Entry 5MW0 (X-ray diffraction, 2.00 A resolution); this record covers chains A and B of the 4 polymer chains in the assembly.

== Chain A (and B) ==
Molecule: Centrosomin
From: Drosophila melanogaster
Notes: fragment: CM2 domain; chain B of this document is another copy of the same molecule, construct and numbering; everything in this record applies to it too
Reference sequence: P54623 (CNN_DROME), isoform P54623-2; numbering as in UniProt (aligned over 1082-1148)
Chain sequence (70 residues; row label = number of the first residue in the row):
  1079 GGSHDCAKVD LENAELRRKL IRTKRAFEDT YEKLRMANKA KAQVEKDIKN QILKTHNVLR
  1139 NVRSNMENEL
Not modelled in the structure: 1141-1148 (chain B: 1079-1080, 1141-1148)
Differences from the reference sequence: expression tag (1079-1081)
Metal / ion sites: Zn2+: H1082, C1084 (shared with H1082(B), C1084(B) of chain B)
What the authors report for this chain:
  - mutagenesis - R1141H: decreased localization

== Chain A / chain B interface ==
Residue-residue contacts - 39 pairs, chain A then chain B:
  H1082(A) - H1082(B)  hydrogen bond
  H1082(A) - C1084(B)  hydrogen bond
  H1082(A) - V1087(B)
  H1082(A) - D1088(B)  salt bridge
  C1084(A) - H1082(B)  hydrogen bond
  C1084(A) - C1084(B)  hydrophobic
  V1087(A) - H1082(B)
  V1087(A) - V1087(B)  hydrophobic
  D1088(A) - H1082(B)  salt bridge
  E1090(A) - N1091(B)
  N1091(A) - V1087(B)  hydrogen bond (side chain-backbone)
  N1091(A) - E1090(B)
  N1091(A) - N1091(B)  hydrogen bond
  N1091(A) - L1094(B)
  L1094(A) - N1091(B)
  L1094(A) - L1094(B)  hydrophobic
  L1094(A) - R1095(B)
  L1094(A) - L1098(B)  hydrophobic
  R1095(A) - E1090(B)  salt bridge
  R1095(A) - L1094(B)
  K1097(A) - L1098(B)
  L1098(A) - K1097(B)
  L1098(A) - L1098(B)  hydrophobic
  L1098(A) - T1101(B)
  T1101(A) - L1098(B)
  T1101(A) - T1101(B)
  T1101(A) - K1102(B)
  K1102(A) - T1101(B)
  A1104(A) - F1105(B)
  F1105(A) - A1104(B)
  F1105(A) - F1105(B)
  F1105(A) - T1108(B)
  T1108(A) - F1105(B)
  T1108(A) - T1108(B)
  T1108(A) - Y1109(B)
  Y1109(A) - T1108(B)
  K1111(A) - L1112(B)
  L1112(A) - T1108(B)
  L1112(A) - L1112(B)  hydrophobic
Also at the interface, not in a pair above, chain A (20 interface residues in all): S1081, A1115
Also at the interface, not in a pair above, chain B (18 interface residues in all): K1111

== In short ==
20 residues of chain A and 18 residues of chain B are in contact; the contacts include 5 hydrogen bonds and 3
salt bridges. Polar contacts include H1082(A)-D1088(B), R1095(A)-E1090(B) and H1082(A)-H1082(B). H1082(A) and
C1084(A) coordinate Zn2+. From the paper: R1141H of chain A reduces localization.
Chain A and chain B are both Centrosomin (Drosophila melanogaster); the structure, Complex between the Leucine
Zipper (LZ) and Centrosomin-motif 2 (CM2) domains of Drosophila melanogaster Centrosomin (Cnn) ..., was
determined by X-ray diffraction (same publication as 5MVW, 5MW9, 5MWE and 5I7C).
